Entry 3PUK (X-ray diffraction, 3.05 A resolution); this record covers chains A and C.

== Chain A ==
Protein: Syntaxin-binding protein 3
From: Mus musculus
UniProt: Q60770 (STXB3_MOUSE); numbering as in UniProt (aligned over 1-592)
Sequence (592 residues; numbered 1 to 592; the number before each row is that of its first residue):
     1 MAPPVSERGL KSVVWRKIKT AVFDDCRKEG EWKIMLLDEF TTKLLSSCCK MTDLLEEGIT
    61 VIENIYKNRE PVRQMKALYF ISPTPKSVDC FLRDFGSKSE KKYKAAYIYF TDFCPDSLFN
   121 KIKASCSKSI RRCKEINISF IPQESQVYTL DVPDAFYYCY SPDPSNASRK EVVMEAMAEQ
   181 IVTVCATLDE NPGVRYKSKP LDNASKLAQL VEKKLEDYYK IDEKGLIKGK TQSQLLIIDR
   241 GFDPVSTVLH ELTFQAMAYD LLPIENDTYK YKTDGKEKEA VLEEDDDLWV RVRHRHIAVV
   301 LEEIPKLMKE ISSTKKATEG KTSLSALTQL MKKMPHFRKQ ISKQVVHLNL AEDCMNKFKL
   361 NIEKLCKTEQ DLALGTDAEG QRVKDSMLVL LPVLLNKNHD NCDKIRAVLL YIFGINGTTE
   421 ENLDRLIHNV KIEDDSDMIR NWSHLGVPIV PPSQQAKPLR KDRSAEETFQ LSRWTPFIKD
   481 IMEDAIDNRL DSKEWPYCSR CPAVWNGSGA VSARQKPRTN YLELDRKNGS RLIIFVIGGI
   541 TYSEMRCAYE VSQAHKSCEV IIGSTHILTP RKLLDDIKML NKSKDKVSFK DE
Disordered / not traced: 1-6, 316-322, 498-517, 586-592

== Chain C ==
Protein: Syntaxin-4 N-terminal peptide
UniProt: P70452 (STX4_MOUSE); residue numbers follow UniProt; this construct covers 1-10
Sequence (10 residues; row label = number of the first residue in the row):
     1 MRDRTHELRQ
Disordered / not traced: 10

== Chain A / chain C interface ==
Residue-residue contacts (28):
  Lys-17(A) with Arg-2(C)
  Phe-113(A) with Met-1(C)
  Cys-114(A) with Arg-4(C), hydrogen bond (backbone-side chain)
  Phe-119(A) with Arg-4(C); Leu-8(C), hydrophobic
  Lys-123(A) with Glu-7(C); Leu-8(C)
  Ile-130(A) with Leu-8(C), hydrophobic; Arg-9(C), hydrogen bond (backbone-side chain)
  Arg-131(A) with Thr-5(C); Arg-9(C)
  Arg-132(A) with Thr-5(C)
  Cys-133(A) with Asp-3(C); Arg-4(C), hydrogen bond (backbone-backbone); Thr-5(C), hydrogen bond (backbone-side chain); Leu-8(C), hydrophobic
  Lys-134(A) with Arg-2(C); Asp-3(C), salt bridge
  Glu-135(A) with Met-1(C); Arg-2(C), hydrogen bond (backbone-backbone); Arg-4(C), salt bridge
  Ile-136(A) with Arg-2(C), hydrogen bond (backbone-side chain)
  Asn-137(A) with Arg-2(C), hydrogen bond
  Tyr-218(A) with Arg-2(C)
  Ile-221(A) with Met-1(C)
  Asp-222(A) with Arg-2(C), salt bridge
  Glu-223(A) with Arg-2(C); Asp-3(C), hydrogen bond (side chain-backbone)
Interface residues without a listed pair, chain A (20 interface residues in all): Ile-122, Lys-128, Lys-224
From the paper, about this interface:
  - interface residues, chain C: Arg-2(C), Asp-3(C), Arg-4(C), Thr-5(C), Leu-8(C), Arg-9(C)

== In short ==
20 residues of chain A face 8 of chain C across their interface, with 8 hydrogen bonds and 3 salt bridges.
Polar contacts include Lys-134(A)/Asp-3(C), Glu-135(A)/Arg-4(C) and Asp-222(A)/Arg-2(C). The paper reports
interface residues Arg-2(C), Asp-3(C) and Arg-4(C) among others.
Here chain A is Syntaxin-binding protein 3 (Mus musculus) and chain C is Syntaxin-4 N-terminal peptide. Entry
3PUK (Re-refinement of the crystal structure of Munc18-3 and Syntaxin4 N-peptide complex) was determined by
X-ray diffraction.
